1GN0 - chain A; structure by X-ray diffraction, 1.80 A resolution.

Chain A:
Name: Thiosulfate sulfurtransferase glpe
From: Escherichia coli
Notes: EC 2.8.1.1
UniProt: P0A6V5 (GLPE_ECOLI); residues 1-108 here = UniProt positions 1-108
Chain sequence (108 residues; numbered 1 to 108; the number before each row is that of its first residue):
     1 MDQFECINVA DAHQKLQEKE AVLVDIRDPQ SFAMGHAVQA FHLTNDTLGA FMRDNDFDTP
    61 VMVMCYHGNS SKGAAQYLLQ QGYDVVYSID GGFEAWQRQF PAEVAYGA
Swiss-Prot annotation at these positions:
  - active site: Cys65 (Cysteine persulfide intermediate)
Reported in the primary citation:
  - catalytic residues: Cys65
  - Na+ coordination: Cys65
  - contacts within the chain: Cys65-Gly68, Cys65-Asn69, Cys65-Ser70

Overview:
From UniProt: active-site residue Cys65. From the paper: the catalytic residue Cys65; Na+ coordination by
Cys65.
Chain A is Thiosulfate sulfurtransferase glpe (Escherichia coli); the structure, Escherichia coli GlpE
sulfurtransferase soaked with KCN, was determined by X-ray diffraction (same publication as 1GMX).
